Entry 8TSI (electron microscopy, 4.40 A resolution (low resolution: residue-level contacts below are approximate; hydrogen-bond / salt-bridge calls are withheld)); this record covers chains E and L of the 12 polymer chains in the assembly.

Chain E (and L):
Molecule: Capsular biosynthesis protein
Source organism: Caldimonas thermodepolymerans
Notes: chain L of this document is another copy of the same molecule, construct and numbering; everything in this record applies to it too
UniProt: A0A2S5T4A0 (A0A2S5T4A0_9BURK); residues 3-371 here correspond to UniProt positions 2-370 (UniProt number = residue number - 1)
Chain sequence (390 residues; numbered -2 to 387; the number before each row is that of its first residue; numbers below 1 keep their minus sign (Met-2 is residue -2)):
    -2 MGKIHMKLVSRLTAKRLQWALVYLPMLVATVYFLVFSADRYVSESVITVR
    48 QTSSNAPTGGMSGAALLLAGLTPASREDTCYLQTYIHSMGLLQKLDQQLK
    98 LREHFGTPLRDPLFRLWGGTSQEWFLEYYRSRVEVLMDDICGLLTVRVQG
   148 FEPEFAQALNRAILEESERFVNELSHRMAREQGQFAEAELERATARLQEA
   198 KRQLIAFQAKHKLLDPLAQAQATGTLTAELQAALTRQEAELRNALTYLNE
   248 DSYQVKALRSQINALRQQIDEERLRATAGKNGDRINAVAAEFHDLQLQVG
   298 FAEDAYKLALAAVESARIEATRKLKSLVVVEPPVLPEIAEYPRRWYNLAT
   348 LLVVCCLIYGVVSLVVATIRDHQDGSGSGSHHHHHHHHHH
Unresolved in the structure: -2 to 11, 49-72, 181-320, 362-387 (chain L: -2 to 9, 49-70, 179-319, 367-387)
Differences from the reference sequence: initiating methionine (-2); expression tag (-1 to 2, 372-387); conflict Cys77 (Leu76 in A0A2S5T4A0), Cys138 (Ser137 in A0A2S5T4A0)

Chain E / chain L interface:
Pairs across the interface (16):
  Glu74(E) with Arg47(L)
  Cys77(E) with Cys138(L)
  Tyr78(E) with Thr45(L); Arg47(L)
  Thr81(E) with Leu140(L); Val327(L)
  Tyr82(E) with Val327(L)
  Ser85(E) with Glu328(L)
  Ser118(E) with Ile335(L)
  Glu120(E) with Ile335(L)
  Leu171(E) with Val325(L)
  Arg174(E) with Val326(L)
  Met175(E) with Arg47(L); Val325(L)
  Glu178(E) with Lys320(L); Ser323(L)
Other interface residues (no listed pair), chain E (16 interface residues in all): Met86, Thr117, Gln119, Phe167
Other interface residues (no listed pair), chain L (16 interface residues in all): Val43, Val331, Pro333, Glu334, Glu337

Summary:
Chain E and chain L each contribute 16 residues to their interface.
Both chains are Capsular biosynthesis protein (Caldimonas thermodepolymerans). Entry 8TSI (S.
thermodepolymerans KpsMT-KpsE in complex with ADP:AlF4-) was determined by electron microscopy together with
8TSH, 8TSL, 8TSW, 8TT3 and 8TUN from the same study.
